9J2F - chains L and D of the 54 polymer chains in the assembly; structure by electron microscopy, 2.20 A resolution.

Chain L:
Name: Reaction center protein L chain
Source organism: Blastochloris tepida
Reference sequence: A0A348FW72 (A0A348FW72_9HYPH); residues 0-273 here correspond to UniProt positions 1-274 (UniProt number = residue number + 1)
Chain sequence (274 residues; each row starts with the number of its first residue; numbering starts at 0):
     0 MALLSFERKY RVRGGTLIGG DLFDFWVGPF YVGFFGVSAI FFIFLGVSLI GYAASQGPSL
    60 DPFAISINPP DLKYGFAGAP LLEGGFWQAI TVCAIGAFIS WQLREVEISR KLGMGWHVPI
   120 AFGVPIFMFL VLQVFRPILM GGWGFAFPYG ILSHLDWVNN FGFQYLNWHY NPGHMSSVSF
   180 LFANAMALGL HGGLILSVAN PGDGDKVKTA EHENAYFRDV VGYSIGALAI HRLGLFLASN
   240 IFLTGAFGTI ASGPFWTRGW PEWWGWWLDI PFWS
Not modelled in the structure: 0
Ion coordination: Fe ion: H190, H230 (shared with 3 residues of chain M)
Residues lining bound ligands:
  - bacteriochlorophyll b (BCB), molecule 1: V46, I49, F97, F128, L131, F146, I150, L151, H153, L154, W156, V157
  - bacteriochlorophyll b (BCB), molecule 2: F97, F121, P124, I125, M127, F128, L131, V157, N158, F160, G161, F162, W167, H168, N170, G172, H173, S176, V177, L180, F181, I240, F241, G244, A245, G247, T248
  - bacteriochlorophyll b (BCB), molecule 3: V157, F162, H168, L180, F181
  - bacteriochlorophyll b (BCB), molecule 4: H168, H173, M174, V177, S178, F179, F181, A182, M185, A186, L232, F235, L236
  - bacteriopheophytin b (BPB), molecule 1: F41, I42, G45, V46, I49, I89, C92, A93, A96, F97, W100, E104, V117, A120, F121, V123, P124, F128, F146, Y148, G149, I150, H153, A237, S238, F241
  - bacteriopheophytin b (BPB), molecule 2: F181, A184, M185, L189, F216, V219, V220
  - diacyl glycerol (DGA): P171, G172, S175, T243, F246, W262, W265
  - menaquinone-7 (MQ7): V26, F29, Y30, V31, G35, V36, I39, I42, W100, R103
  - Ubiquinone-8 (UQ8), molecule 1: F33, F34, V36, S37, F40, F41, V91, I94, G95, I98, S99
  - Ubiquinone-8 (UQ8), molecule 2: N170, P171, G172, F246, G247, A250, F254, W255, W259, W262
  - Ubiquinone-8 (UQ8), molecule 3: A186, L189, H190, L193, I194, E212, N213, F216, V220, Y222, S223, I224, G225, A226, I229, L232
  - Ubiquinone-8 (UQ8), molecule 4: W263, W265, W266

Chain D:
Name: Antenna complex alpha/beta subunit domain-containing protein
Source organism: Blastochloris tepida
Reference sequence: A0A348FW71 (A0A348FW71_9HYPH); residues 0-68 here correspond to UniProt positions 1-69 (UniProt number = residue number + 1)
Chain sequence (69 residues; each row starts with the number of its first residue; numbering starts at 0):
     0 MANENPRSAS WKLWLILDPR RVLTALFIYL TVIALLIHFG LLSTNRLNWW EFQRGLPAAS
    60 LVVVPPAVG
Not modelled in the structure: 0-6, 57-68
Residues lining bound ligands:
  - bacteriochlorophyll b (BCB), molecule 1: L12, W13, L29, I32, A33, I36, H37, L40, L46
  - bacteriochlorophyll b (BCB), molecule 2: L12, L16, V21, L25, I36
  - bacteriochlorophyll b (BCB), molecule 3: L22, L25, F26, L29, T30, A33, H37, W48, W49
  - menaquinone-7 (MQ7): T23, A24, I27
  - all-trans-1,2-dihydroneurosporene (NS0), molecule 1: A8, S9, K11, L12, I15
  - all-trans-1,2-dihydroneurosporene (NS0), molecule 2: L22, L25, Y28, L29, I32
  - Ubiquinone-8 (UQ8): F26, I27, T30

How chain L and chain D interact:
Pairs across the interface (25):
  D20(L) - R19(D)  hydrogen bond (backbone-side chain)
  L21(L) - R19(D)  hydrogen bond (backbone-side chain)
  F22(L) - T23(D)
  F24(L) - R19(D)
  F24(L) - R20(D)
  W25(L) - R20(D)  hydrogen bond (backbone-side chain)
  V26(L) - R20(D)
  V36(L) - T23(D)
  V36(L) - I27(D)  hydrophobic
  F40(L) - I27(D)  hydrophobic
  F40(L) - T30(D)
  F40(L) - V31(D)  hydrophobic
  F40(L) - L34(D)  hydrophobic
  F43(L) - Y28(D)  hydrophobic
  F43(L) - V31(D)  hydrophobic
  L44(L) - V31(D)
  S47(L) - L35(D)
  L48(L) - F38(D)  hydrophobic
  Y51(L) - G39(D)
  Y51(L) - S42(D)
  Y51(L) - T43(D)
  L80(L) - F38(D)
  L80(L) - S42(D)
  L81(L) - S42(D)
  F85(L) - S42(D)
Also at the interface, not in a pair above, chain L (18 interface residues in all): I39, A88
Also at the interface, not in a pair above, chain D (15 interface residues in all): I32, L41

Summary:
The interface between chain L and chain D involves 18 residues on one side and 15 on the other; the contacts
include 3 hydrogen bonds. Polar contacts include D20(L)-R19(D), L21(L)-R19(D) and W25(L)-R20(D).
Chain L is Reaction center protein L chain and chain D is Antenna complex alpha/beta subunit domain-containing
protein, both from Blastochloris tepida; the structure, Structure of photosynthetic LH1-RC complex from the
purple bacterium Blastochloris tepida, was determined by electron microscopy.
